5S5S - chains C and E of the 6 polymer chains in the assembly; structure by X-ray diffraction, 2.36 A resolution.

# Chain C
Molecule: Tubulin alpha-1B chain
From: Bos taurus
Reference sequence: P81947 (TBA1B_BOVIN); residues 1-451 here = UniProt positions 1-451
Sequence (451 residues; row label = number of the first residue in the row):
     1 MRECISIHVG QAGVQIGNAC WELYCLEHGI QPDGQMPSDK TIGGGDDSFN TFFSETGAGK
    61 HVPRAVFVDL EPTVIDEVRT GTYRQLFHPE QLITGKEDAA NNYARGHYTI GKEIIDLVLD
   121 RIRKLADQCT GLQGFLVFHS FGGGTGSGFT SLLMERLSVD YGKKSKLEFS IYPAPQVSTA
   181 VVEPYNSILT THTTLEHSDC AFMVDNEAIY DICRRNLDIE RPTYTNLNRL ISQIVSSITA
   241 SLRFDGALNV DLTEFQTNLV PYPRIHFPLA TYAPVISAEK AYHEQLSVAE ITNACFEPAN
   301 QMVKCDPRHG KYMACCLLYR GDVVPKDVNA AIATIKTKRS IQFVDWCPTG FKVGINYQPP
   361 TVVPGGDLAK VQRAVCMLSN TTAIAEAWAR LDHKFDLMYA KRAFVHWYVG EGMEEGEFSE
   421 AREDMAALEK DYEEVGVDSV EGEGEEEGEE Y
Not modelled in the structure: 441-451
Bound ions: Ca2+ site 1: D39, T41, G44, E55; Ca2+ site 2: E284 (shared with 1 residue of chain B)
Ligand contacts: GTP: G10, Q11, A12, Q15, I16, D69, E71, D98, A99, A100, N101, S140, G142, G143, G144, T145, G146, I171, P173, V177, S178, T179, E183, N206, Y224, L227, N228, I231

# Chain E
Molecule: Stathmin-4
From: Rattus norvegicus
Reference sequence: P63043 (STMN4_RAT); residues 5-145 here correspond to UniProt positions 49-189 (UniProt number = residue number + 44)
Sequence (143 residues; each row starts with the number of its first residue):
     3 MADMEVIELN KCTSGQSFEV ILKPPSFDGV PEFNASLPRR RDPSLEEIQK KLEAAEERRK
    63 YQEAELLKHL AEKREHEREV IQKAIEENNN FIKMAKEKLA QKMESNKENR EAHLAAMLER
   123 LQEKDKHAEE VRKNKELKEE ASR
Not modelled in the structure: 3-5, 29-43, 144-145
Differences from the reference sequence: initiating methionine (3); expression tag (4)
Swiss-Prot annotation at these positions:
  - modified residue: S46 (Phosphoserine)

# Interface between chain C and chain E
Residue-residue contacts - 33 pairs, chain C then chain E:
  H107(C) - K104(E)
  H107(C) - M105(E)
  Y108(C) - K104(E)
  Y108(C) - M105(E)  hydrophobic
  Y108(C) - N108(E)
  T109(C) - R112(E)
  K112(C) - M105(E)
  E155(C) - L101(E)
  E155(C) - K104(E)  salt bridge
  R156(C) - L101(E)
  S158(C) - F93(E)
  S158(C) - I94(E)
  V159(C) - I94(E)
  V159(C) - A97(E)  hydrophobic
  V159(C) - K98(E)
  G162(C) - I94(E)
  K163(C) - N90(E)  hydrogen bond (backbone-side chain)
  K163(C) - F93(E)
  T193(C) - K104(E)
  E196(C) - F93(E)
  H197(C) - F93(E)
  H197(C) - A97(E)
  V409(C) - H115(E)  hydrogen bond (backbone-side chain)
  G410(C) - R112(E)
  G410(C) - H115(E)
  E411(C) - N108(E)  hydrogen bond (backbone-side chain)
  E411(C) - R112(E)  salt bridge
  G412(C) - N108(E)  hydrogen bond (backbone-side chain)
  G412(C) - N111(E)  hydrogen bond (backbone-side chain)
  G412(C) - R112(E)
  M413(C) - N108(E)
  E414(C) - S107(E)  hydrogen bond
  E414(C) - N111(E)  hydrogen bond
Interface residues without a listed pair, chain C (21 interface residues in all): L152, E417
Interface residues without a listed pair, chain E (14 interface residues in all): K100

# Overview
21 residues of chain C face 14 of chain E across their interface; the contacts include 7 hydrogen bonds and 2
salt bridges. Polar pairs include E155(C)-K104(E), E411(C)-R112(E) and K163(C)-N90(E). Chain C binds GTP.
D39(C), T41(C), G44(C) and E55(C) form the Ca2+ site 1.
Chain C is Tubulin alpha-1B chain (Bos taurus) and chain E is Stathmin-4 (Rattus norvegicus); the structure,
Tubulin-Z166605480-complex, was determined by X-ray diffraction together with 5S4L, 5S4M, 5S4N, 5S4O, 5S4P,
5S4Q and 52 further entries from the same study.
